Entry 2J33 (X-ray diffraction, 2.00 A resolution); this record covers chains A and B.

Chain A:
Molecule: Caspase-3
From: Homo sapiens
Notes: EC 3.4.22.56
UniProt: P42574 (CASP3_HUMAN); numbering as in UniProt (aligned over 29-277)
Amino-acid sequence (250 residues; row label = number of the first residue in the row):
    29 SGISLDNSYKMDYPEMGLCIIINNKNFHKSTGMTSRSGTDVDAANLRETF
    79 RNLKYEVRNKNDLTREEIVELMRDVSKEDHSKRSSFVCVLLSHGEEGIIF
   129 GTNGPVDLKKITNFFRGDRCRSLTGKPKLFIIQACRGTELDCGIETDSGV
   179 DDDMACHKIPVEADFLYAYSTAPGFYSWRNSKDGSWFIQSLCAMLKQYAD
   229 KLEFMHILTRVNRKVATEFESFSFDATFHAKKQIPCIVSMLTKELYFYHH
Not modelled in the structure: 170-185
Sequence notes: engineered mutation Phe203 (Tyr in P42574); expression tag (278)
Curated features (UniProtKB/Swiss-Prot):
  - active site: His121, Cys163
  - modified residue: Cys163 (S-nitrosocysteine), Arg207 (Microbial infection: ADP-riboxanated arginine)
  - mutagenesis: Asp175 (D175A: In P3-D3A mutant; abolished cleavage and activation, leading to prevent thiol protease activity; when associated with A-9 and A-28), Arg207 (R207A: Abolished ADP-riboxanation by C.violaceum CopC)
Reported in the primary citation:
  - conformationally variable residues (order/disorder transition): Cys170 to Asp175, Gly177 to His185
  - catalytic residues: Cys163 (citing earlier work)
  - mutagenesis - E167A (20-fold): decreased catalytic activity
  - mutagenesis - E173A: unchanged catalytic activity
  - mutagenesis - D169A: abolished catalytic activity
  - mutagenesis - D169A: decreased stability

Chain B:
Molecule: Ace-asp-glu-val-asp-chloromethylketone inhibitor
Amino-acid sequence (6 residues; numbered 1 to 6; the number before each row is that of its first residue):
     1 XDEVDX
Modified / non-standard residues: ACE (acetyl group) at position 1; 0QE (chloromethane) at position 6

Chain A / chain B interface:
Pairs across the interface - 26 pairs, chain A then chain B:
  Arg64(A) - Asp5(B)  salt bridge
  Ser120(A) - Asp5(B)
  His121(A) - Asp5(B)
  His121(A) - 0QE_6(B)
  Gly122(A) - Asp5(B)  hydrogen bond (backbone-backbone)
  Gln161(A) - Asp5(B)  hydrogen bond
  Cys163(A) - Asp5(B)  hydrogen bond (side chain-backbone)
  Cys163(A) - 0QE_6(B)
  Tyr204(A) - Val4(B)  hydrophobic
  Ser205(A) - Val4(B)
  Ser205(A) - Asp5(B)  hydrogen bond (backbone-backbone)
  Trp206(A) - Asp2(B)
  Trp206(A) - Glu3(B)
  Trp206(A) - Val4(B)
  Arg207(A) - ACE_1(B)
  Arg207(A) - Asp2(B)
  Arg207(A) - Glu3(B)  salt bridge
  Arg207(A) - Val4(B)  hydrogen bond (side chain-backbone)
  Arg207(A) - Asp5(B)  salt bridge
  Asn208(A) - ACE_1(B)
  Asn208(A) - Asp2(B)  hydrogen bond
  Ser209(A) - ACE_1(B)  hydrogen bond (backbone-backbone)
  Trp214(A) - Asp2(B)
  Glu248(A) - Asp2(B)
  Ser249(A) - Asp2(B)
  Phe250(A) - Asp2(B)  hydrogen bond (backbone-side chain)
Other interface residues (no listed pair), chain A (20 interface residues in all): Ser63, Ser65, Ala162, Phe256

Overview:
20 residues of chain A and 6 residues of chain B are in contact, with 8 hydrogen bonds and 3 salt bridges.
Polar contacts include Arg64(A)-Asp5(B), Arg207(A)-Glu3(B) and Arg207(A)-Asp5(B). From the paper: the
catalytic residue Cys163(A); E167A of chain A reduces catalytic activity; 3 substitutions were tested in all.
Chain A is Caspase-3 (Homo sapiens) and chain B is Ace-asp-glu-val-asp-chloromethylketone inhibitor; the
structure, The Role of Loop Bundle Hydrogen Bonds in the Maturation and Activity of (Pro)caspase-3, was
determined by X-ray diffraction together with 2J30, 2J31 and 2J32 from the same study.
